PDB entry 1UMF | X-ray diffraction, 2.25 A resolution | chains B and D of the 4 polymer chains in the assembly

Chain B (and D):
Molecule: Chorismate synthase
Organism: Helicobacter pylori
Notes: EC 4.2.3.5; chain D of this document is another copy of the same molecule, construct and numbering; everything in this record applies to it too
UniProt: P56122 (AROC_HELPY); residues 1-365 here = UniProt positions 1-365
Chain sequence (365 residues; row label = number of the first residue in the row):
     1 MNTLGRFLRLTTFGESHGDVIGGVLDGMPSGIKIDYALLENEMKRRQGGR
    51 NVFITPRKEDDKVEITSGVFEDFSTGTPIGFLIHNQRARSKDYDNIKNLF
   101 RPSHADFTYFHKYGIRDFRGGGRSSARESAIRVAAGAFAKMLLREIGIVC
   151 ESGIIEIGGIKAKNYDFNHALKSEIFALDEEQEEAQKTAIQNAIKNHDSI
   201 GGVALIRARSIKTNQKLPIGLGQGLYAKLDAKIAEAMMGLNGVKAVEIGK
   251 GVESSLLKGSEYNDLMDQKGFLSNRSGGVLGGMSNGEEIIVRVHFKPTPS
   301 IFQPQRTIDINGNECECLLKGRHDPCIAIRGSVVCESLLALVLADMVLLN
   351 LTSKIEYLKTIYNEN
UniProt features mapped onto this chain:
  - binding site (NADP(+)): Arg46
  - binding site (FMN): Arg123 to Ser125, Asn241, Gly242, Gly281, Lys296 to Ser300, Arg322
From the paper describing this entry:
  - catalytic residues: Arg46, Arg132, Arg330 (proposed by the authors, not directly observed)

Chain B / chain D interface:
Contacting residue pairs (66; chain B residue first):
  Met1(B) with Arg9(D); Asp26(D)
  Asn2(B) with Arg9(D), hydrogen bond; Val24(D); Asp26(D), hydrogen bond (backbone-side chain); Pro78(D)
  Thr3(B) with Arg9(D), hydrogen bond
  Arg9(B) with Met1(D), hydrogen bond; Asn2(D), hydrogen bond; Thr3(D), hydrogen bond; Arg9(D)
  Thr11(B) with Thr11(D); Val24(D)
  Thr12(B) with Val24(D)
  Phe13(B) with Phe13(D), hydrophobic; Gly23(D); Val24(D), hydrophobic; Thr66(D); Ser67(D), hydrogen bond (backbone-side chain); Pro78(D); Phe81(D); Leu82(D), hydrophobic
  Glu15(B) with Ser67(D); Thr77(D); Pro78(D)
  Ser16(B) with Thr66(D); Ser67(D)
  His17(B) with Val69(D)
  Gly23(B) with Phe13(D)
  Val24(B) with Asn2(D); Thr11(D); Thr12(D); Phe13(D), hydrophobic
  Asp26(B) with Met1(D); Asn2(D)
  Ser30(B) with Tyr113(D), hydrogen bond (side chain-backbone)
  Thr66(B) with Phe13(D); Ser16(D); Val20(D)
  Ser67(B) with Phe13(D), hydrogen bond (side chain-backbone); Glu15(D); Ser16(D)
  Val69(B) with His17(D)
  Phe70(B) with Arg116(D); Asp117(D); Arg119(D)
  Thr75(B) with Tyr113(D); Ile115(D)
  Gly76(B) with Tyr113(D), hydrogen bond (backbone-side chain)
  Thr77(B) with Glu15(D)
  Pro78(B) with Asn2(D); Phe13(D); Glu15(D)
  Gly80(B) with Phe13(D)
  Leu82(B) with Phe13(D), hydrophobic; Leu82(D), hydrophobic
  Tyr113(B) with Ser30(D), hydrogen bond (backbone-side chain); Thr75(D); Gly76(D), hydrogen bond (side chain-backbone)
  Ile115(B) with Ser30(D); Gly31(D); Phe70(D), hydrophobic; Ser74(D); Thr75(D)
  Arg116(B) with Phe70(D)
  Asp117(B) with Phe70(D)
Other interface residues (no listed pair), chain B (35 interface residues in all): Gly14, Val20, Gly68, Ser74, Phe81, Tyr109, Arg119
Other interface residues (no listed pair), chain D (35 interface residues in all): Gly14, Gly80, Tyr109

In short:
Chain B and chain D each contribute 35 residues to their interface; the contacts include 12 hydrogen bonds.
Polar pairs include Asn2(B)-Arg9(D), Asn2(B)-Asp26(D) and Thr3(B)-Arg9(D). From UniProt: NADP+-binding residue
Arg46(B) and 12 FMN-binding residues on chain B. From the paper: catalytic residues Arg46(B), Arg132(B) and
Arg330(B).
Chain B and chain D are both Chorismate synthase (Helicobacter pylori); the structure, crystal structure of
chorismate synthase, was determined by X-ray diffraction (same publication as 1UM0).
